PDB entry 8HPS | electron microscopy, 3.51 A resolution | chains A and E of the 5 polymer chains in the assembly

[Chain A]
Name: ABC sugar transporter, permease component
Source organism: Mycolicibacterium smegmatis MC2 155
Reference sequence: I7G6S2 (I7G6S2_MYCS2); residues 1-305 here = UniProt positions 1-305
Amino-acid sequence (305 residues; numbered 1 to 305; the number before each row is that of its first residue):
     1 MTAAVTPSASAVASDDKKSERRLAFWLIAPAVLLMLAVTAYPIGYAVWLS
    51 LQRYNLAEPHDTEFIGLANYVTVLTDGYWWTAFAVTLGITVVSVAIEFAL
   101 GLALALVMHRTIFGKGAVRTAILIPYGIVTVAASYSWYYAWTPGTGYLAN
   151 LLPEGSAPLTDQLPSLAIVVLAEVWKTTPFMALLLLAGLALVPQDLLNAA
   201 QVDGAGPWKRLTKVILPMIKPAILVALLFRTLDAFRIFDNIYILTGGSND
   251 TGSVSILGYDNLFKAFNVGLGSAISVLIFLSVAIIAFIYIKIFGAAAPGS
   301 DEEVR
Not modelled in the structure: 1-14, 300-305

[Chain E]
Name: Bacterial extracellular solute-binding protein
Source organism: Mycolicibacterium smegmatis MC2 155
Reference sequence: A0R2C3 (A0R2C3_MYCS2); residue numbers follow UniProt; this construct covers 1-465
Amino-acid sequence (465 residues; numbered 1 to 465; the number before each row is that of its first residue):
     1 MRARRLCAAAVAAMAAASMVSACGSQTGGIVINYYTPANEEATFKAVANR
    51 CNEQLGGRFQIAQRNLPKGADDQRLQLARRLTGNDKSLDVMALDVVWTAE
   101 FAEAGWAVPLSEDPAGLAEADATENTLPGPLETARWQDELYAAPITTNTQ
   151 LLWYRADLMPAPPTTWDGMLDEANRLYREGGPSWIAVQGKQYEGMVVWFN
   201 TLLQSAGGQVLSDDGQRVTLTDTPEHRAATVKALRIIKSVATAPGADPSI
   251 TQTDENTARLALEQGKAALEVNWPYVLPSLLENAVKGGVSFLPLDGDPAL
   301 QGSINDVGTFSPTDEQFDIAFDASKKVFGFAPYPGVNPDEPARVTLGGLN
   351 LAVASTSQHKAEAFEAIRCLRNVENQRYTSIEGGLPAVRTSLYDDPAFQK
   401 KYPQYEIIRQQLTNAAVRPATPVYQAVSTRMSATLAPISDIDPERTADEL
   451 TEAVQKAIDGKGLIP
Not modelled in the structure: 1-28

[Interface between chain A and chain E]
Pairs across the interface - 31 pairs, chain A then chain E:
  Leu56(A) - Leu75(E)  hydrophobic
  Leu56(A) - Thr82(E)
  Leu56(A) - Trp106(E)
  Ala57(A) - Glu100(E)
  Ala57(A) - Ala104(E)
  Ala57(A) - Trp106(E)  hydrophobic
  Val73(A) - Leu463(E)  hydrophobic
  Asp76(A) - Gly462(E)
  Asp76(A) - Leu463(E)  hydrogen bond (side chain-backbone)
  Tyr78(A) - Pro465(E)  hydrophobic
  Gly144(A) - Lys266(E)
  Gly155(A) - Pro248(E)
  Thr160(A) - Pro248(E)
  Gly247(A) - Gln191(E)  hydrogen bond (backbone-side chain)
  Ser248(A) - Gln191(E)
  Ser248(A) - Gln252(E)  hydrogen bond
  Leu257(A) - Leu463(E)  hydrophobic
  Leu257(A) - Pro465(E)
  Tyr259(A) - Asp72(E)  hydrogen bond
  Asp260(A) - Pro465(E)
  Asn261(A) - Leu463(E)
  Asn261(A) - Ile464(E)  hydrogen bond (side chain-backbone)
  Phe263(A) - Leu75(E)  hydrophobic
  Lys264(A) - Asp71(E)  salt bridge
  Lys264(A) - Gln425(E)
  Ala265(A) - Ile464(E)  hydrophobic
  Phe266(A) - Arg74(E)
  Phe266(A) - Leu75(E)  hydrophobic
  Phe266(A) - Ala78(E)  hydrophobic
  Phe266(A) - Glu100(E)
  Leu270(A) - Leu463(E)  hydrophobic
Other interface residues (no listed pair), chain A (28 interface residues in all): Pro59, Thr72, Tyr138, Tyr139, Thr145, Ala157, Leu159, Thr245, Asn249
Other interface residues (no listed pair), chain E (26 interface residues in all): Lys190, Ser249, Thr251, Asn256, Leu260, Gln264, Thr429, Arg430

[In short]
Chain A and chain E form an interface of 28 and 26 residues respectively, with 5 hydrogen bonds and 1 salt
bridge. Polar pairs include Lys264(A)-Asp71(E), Asp76(A)-Leu463(E) and Gly247(A)-Gln191(E).
Chain A is ABC sugar transporter, permease component and chain E is Bacterial extracellular solute-binding
protein, both from Mycolicibacterium smegmatis MC2 155; the structure, LpqY-SugABC in state 5, was determined
by electron microscopy (same publication as 8HPL, 8HPM, 8HPN and 8HPR).
